PDB entry 6EHD | X-ray diffraction, 1.66 A resolution | chain A

[Chain A]
Molecule: OmpT protein
From: Vibrio cholerae serotype O1 (strain ATCC 39541 / Classical Ogawa 395 / O395)
UniProt: A0A0H3AME7 (A0A0H3AME7_VIBC3); residues 1-325 here correspond to UniProt positions 44-368 (UniProt number = residue number + 43)
Chain sequence (325 residues; numbered 1 to 325; the number before each row is that of its first residue):
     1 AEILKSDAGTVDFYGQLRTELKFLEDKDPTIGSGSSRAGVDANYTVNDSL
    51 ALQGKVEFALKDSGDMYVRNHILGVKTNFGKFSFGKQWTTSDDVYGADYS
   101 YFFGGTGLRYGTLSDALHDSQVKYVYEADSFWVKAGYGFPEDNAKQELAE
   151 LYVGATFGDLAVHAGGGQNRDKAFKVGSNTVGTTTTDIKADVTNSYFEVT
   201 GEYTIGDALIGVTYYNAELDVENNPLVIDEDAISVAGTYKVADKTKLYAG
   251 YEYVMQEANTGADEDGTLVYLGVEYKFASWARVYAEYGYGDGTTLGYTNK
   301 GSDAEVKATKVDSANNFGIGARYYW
Not modelled in the structure: 62-64
Sequence notes: engineered mutation Y323 (Ile366 in A0A0H3AME7)
From the paper describing this entry:
  - contacts within the chain: R18-G301, S35-D303 (hydrogen bond), G301-R322, R69-D303 (salt bridge)
  - binding site for 2-(N-morpholino)-ethanesulfonic acid: R37, R69, W88, D92, K300, D303
  - contacts within the chain: R69-D303 (salt bridge) (from molecular simulation)

[In short]
The paper reports a binding site for 2-(N-morpholino)-ethanesulfonic acid at R37, R69 and W88 among others;
contacts within the chain involving R18, G301 and S35 among others.
Chain A is OmpT protein (Vibrio cholerae serotype O1 (strain ATCC 39541 / Classical Ogawa 395 / O395)); the
structure, OmpT (in-vitro folded), an outer membrane protein of Vibrio cholerae, was determined by X-ray
diffraction, deposited together with 5OYK, 6EHB, 6EHC, 6EHE and 6EHF.
